8YUU - chains A and B of the 5 polymer chains in the assembly; structure by electron microscopy, 2.70 A resolution.

# Chain A
Name: Guanine nucleotide-binding protein G(i) subunit alpha-1
From: Homo sapiens
UniProt: P63096 (GNAI1_HUMAN); residue numbers follow UniProt; this construct covers 1-354
Sequence (354 residues; each row starts with the number of its first residue):
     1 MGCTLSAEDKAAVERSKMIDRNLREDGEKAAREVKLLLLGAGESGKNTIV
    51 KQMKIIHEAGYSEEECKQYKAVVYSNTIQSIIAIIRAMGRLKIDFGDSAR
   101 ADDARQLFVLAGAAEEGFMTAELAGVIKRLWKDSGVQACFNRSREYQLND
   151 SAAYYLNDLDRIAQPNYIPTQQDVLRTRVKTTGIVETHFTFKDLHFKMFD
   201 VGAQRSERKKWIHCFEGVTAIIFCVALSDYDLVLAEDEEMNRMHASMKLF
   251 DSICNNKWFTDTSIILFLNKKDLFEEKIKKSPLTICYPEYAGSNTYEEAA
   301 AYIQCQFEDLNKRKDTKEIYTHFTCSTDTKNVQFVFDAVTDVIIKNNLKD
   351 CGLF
Unresolved in the structure: 1-2, 55-181
Construct notes: conflict Asn47 (Ser in P63096), Ala203 (Gly in P63096), Ala245 (Glu in P63096), Ser326 (Ala in P63096)
Swiss-Prot annotation at these positions:
  - region: Lys35 to Lys46, Thr48 (G1 motif), Asp173 to Thr181 (G2 motif), Phe196 to Gly202, Gln204, Arg205 (G3 motif), Ile265 to Asp272 (G4 motif), Thr324, Cys325, Thr327 to Thr329 (G5 motif)
  - binding site (GTP): Glu43 to Lys46, Thr48, Ser151, Leu175 to Thr181, Asp200 to Gly202, Gln204, Asn269 to Asp272
  - binding site (Mg(2+)): Thr181
  - modified residue: Arg178 (ADP-ribosylarginine), Gln204 (Deamidated glutamine), Cys351 (ADP-ribosylcysteine)
  - lipidation: Gly2 (N-myristoyl glycine), Cys3 (S-palmitoyl cysteine)
  - natural variant: Gly40 (G40C: In NEDHISB; G40R: In NEDHISB), Gly45 (G45D: In NEDHISB), Thr48 (T48I: In NEDHISB; T48K: In NEDHISB), Gln52 (Q52P: In NEDHISB), Ser75 (deletion: In NEDHISB; uncertain significance), Gln172 (deletion: In NEDHISB), Asp173 (D173V: In NEDHISB), Glu186 to Phe189 (deletion: In NEDHISB; uncertain significance), Cys224 (C224Y: In NEDHISB), Lys270 (K270N: In NEDHISB; K270R: In NEDHISB), Asp272 (D272G: In NEDHISB), Val332 (V332E: In NEDHISB; uncertain significance)
  - mutagenesis: Gly42 (G42R: Abolishes switch to an activated conformation and dissociation from beta and gamma subunits upon GTP binding. Abolishes interaction with RGS family members), Glu116 (E116L: Enhances interaction (inactive GDP-bound) with RGS14), Gln147 (Q147L: Enhances interaction (inactive GDP-bound) with RGS14)

# Chain B
Name: Guanine nucleotide-binding protein G(I)/G(S)/G(T) subunit beta-1
From: Homo sapiens
UniProt: P62873 (GBB1_HUMAN); numbering as in UniProt (aligned over 2-340)
Sequence (358 residues; numbered -17 to 340; the number before each row is that of its first residue; numbers below 1 keep their minus sign (Met-17 is residue -17)):
   -17 MHHHHHHLEVLFQGPGSSGSELDQLRQEAEQLKNQIRDARKACADATLSQ
    33 ITNNIDPVGRIQMRTRRTLRGHLAKIYAMHWGTDSRLLVSASQDGKLIIW
    83 DSYTTNKVHAIPLRSSWVMTCAYAPSGNYVACGGLDNICSIYNLKTREGN
   133 VRVSRELAGHTGYLSCCRFLDDNQIVTSSGDTTCALWDIETGQQTTTFTG
   183 HTGDVMSLSLAPDTRLFVSGACDASAKLWDVREGMCRQTFTGHESDINAI
   233 CFFPNGNAFATGSDDATCRLFDLRADQELMTYSHDNIICGITSVSFSKSG
   283 RLLLAGYDDFNCNVWDALKADRAGVLAGHDNRVSCLGVTDDGMAVATGSW
   333 DSFLKIWN
Unresolved in the structure: -17 to 1
Construct notes: initiating methionine (-17); expression tag (-16 to 1)
Swiss-Prot annotation at these positions:
  - modified residue: Ser2 (N-acetylserine), His266 (Phosphohistidine)
  - natural variant: Leu30 (L30F: In MRD42; uncertain significance), Arg52 (R52G: In MRD42), Gly64 (G64V: In MRD42), Asp76 (D76E: In MRD42; D76G: In MRD42), Gly77 (G77S: In MRD42), Lys78 (K78R: In MRD42), Ile80 (I80N: In MRD42; I80T: In MRD42), His91 (H91R: In MRD42; uncertain significance), Ala92 (A92T: In MRD42), Pro94 (P94S: In MRD42), Leu95 (L95P: In MRD42), Arg96 (R96L: In MRD42), 5 further natural variant entries in UniProt

# How chain A and chain B interact
Contacting residue pairs - 48 pairs, chain A then chain B:
  Ala12(A) - Asn88(B)
  Val13(A) - Asn88(B)
  Arg15(A) - Val90(B)  hydrogen bond (side chain-backbone)
  Arg15(A) - His91(B)  hydrogen bond
  Ser16(A) - Asn88(B)  hydrogen bond
  Ser16(A) - Lys89(B)  hydrogen bond (side chain-backbone)
  Ile19(A) - Lys89(B)
  Ile19(A) - Val90(B)
  Ile19(A) - Ala92(B)  hydrophobic
  Asp20(A) - Lys89(B)  salt bridge
  Leu23(A) - Gly53(B)
  Leu23(A) - Leu55(B)
  Leu23(A) - Lys78(B)
  Leu23(A) - Ile80(B)  hydrophobic
  Leu23(A) - Lys89(B)
  Asp26(A) - Lys78(B)  salt bridge
  Gly27(A) - Leu55(B)
  Thr182(A) - Asn119(B)  hydrogen bond (backbone-side chain)
  Gly183(A) - Leu117(B)
  Gly183(A) - Asn119(B)
  Ile184(A) - Trp99(B)
  Ile184(A) - Leu117(B)  hydrogen bond (backbone-backbone)
  Glu186(A) - Trp99(B)  hydrogen bond
  Phe199(A) - Trp99(B)  hydrophobic
  Gln204(A) - Leu117(B)
  Ser206(A) - Tyr145(B)
  Ser206(A) - Gly162(B)
  Ser206(A) - Asp186(B)
  Glu207(A) - Asp186(B)  hydrogen bond (backbone-side chain)
  Glu207(A) - Cys204(B)
  Lys209(A) - Asp228(B)  salt bridge
  Lys210(A) - Tyr145(B)
  Lys210(A) - Met188(B)
  Lys210(A) - Asp228(B)  salt bridge
  Lys210(A) - Asn230(B)  hydrogen bond
  Lys210(A) - Asp246(B)  salt bridge
  Trp211(A) - Leu117(B)  hydrophobic
  Trp211(A) - Tyr145(B)
  His213(A) - Lys57(B)
  His213(A) - Tyr59(B)
  His213(A) - Trp332(B)
  Cys214(A) - Tyr59(B)
  Cys214(A) - Gln75(B)
  Cys214(A) - Trp99(B)
  Cys214(A) - Leu117(B)  hydrophobic
  Phe215(A) - Trp99(B)  hydrophobic
  Glu216(A) - Lys57(B)  salt bridge
  Trp258(A) - Arg314(B)
Also at the interface, not in a pair above, chain B (27 interface residues in all): Asp118, Thr143

# Overview
Chain A and chain B form an interface of 25 and 27 residues respectively; the contacts include 9 hydrogen
bonds and 6 salt bridges. Among the polar pairs are Asp20(A)-Lys89(B), Asp26(A)-Lys78(B) and
Lys209(A)-Asp228(B).
Chain A is Guanine nucleotide-binding protein G(i) subunit alpha-1 and chain B is Guanine nucleotide-binding
protein G(I)/G(S)/G(T) subunit beta-1, both from Homo sapiens; the structure, Cryo-EM structure of the
histamine-bound H3R-Gi complex, was determined by electron microscopy together with 8YUT and 8YUV from the
same study.
